Entry 1RT5 (X-ray diffraction, 2.90 A resolution); this record covers chains A and B.

== Chain A ==
Protein: HIV-1 reverse transcriptase
Organism: HIV-1 M:B_HXB2R
Notes: EC 2.7.7.49
Reference sequence: P04585 (POL_HV1H2); residues 1-560 here correspond to UniProt positions 587-1146 (UniProt number = residue number + 586)
Amino-acid sequence (560 residues; each row starts with the number of its first residue):
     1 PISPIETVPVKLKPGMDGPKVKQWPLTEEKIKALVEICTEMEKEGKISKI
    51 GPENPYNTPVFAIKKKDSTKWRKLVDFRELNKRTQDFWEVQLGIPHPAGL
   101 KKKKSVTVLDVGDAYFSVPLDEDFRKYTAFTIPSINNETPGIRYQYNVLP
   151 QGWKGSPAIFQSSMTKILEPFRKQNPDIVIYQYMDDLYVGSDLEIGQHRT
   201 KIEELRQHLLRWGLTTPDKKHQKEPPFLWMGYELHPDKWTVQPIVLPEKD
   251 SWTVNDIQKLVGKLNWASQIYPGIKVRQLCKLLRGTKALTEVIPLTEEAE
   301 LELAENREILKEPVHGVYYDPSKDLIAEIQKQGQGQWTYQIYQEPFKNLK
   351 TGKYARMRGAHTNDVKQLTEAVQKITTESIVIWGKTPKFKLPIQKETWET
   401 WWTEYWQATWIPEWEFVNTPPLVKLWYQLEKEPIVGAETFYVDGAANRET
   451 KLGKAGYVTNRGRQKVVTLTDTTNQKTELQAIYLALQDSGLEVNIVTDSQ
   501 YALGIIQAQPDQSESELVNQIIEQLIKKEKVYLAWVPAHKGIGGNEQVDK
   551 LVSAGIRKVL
Not modelled in the structure: 137-141, 543-560
Differences from the reference sequence: modified residue (280)
Modified positions: C280 (3-sulfinoalanine; CSD)
Residues lining bound ligands: UC2 (N-[4-cloro-3-(t-butyloxome)phenyl-2-methyl-3-furan-carbothiamide): L100, K101, K102, K103, V106, V179, Y181, Y188, V189, G190, F227, W229, L234, H235, P236, Y318

== Chain B ==
Protein: HIV-1 reverse transcriptase
Organism: HIV-1 M:B_HXB2R
Notes: EC 2.7.7.49
Reference sequence: P04585 (POL_HV1H2); residues 1-440 here correspond to UniProt positions 587-1026 (UniProt number = residue number + 586)
Amino-acid sequence (440 residues; each row starts with the number of its first residue):
     1 PISPIETVPVKLKPGMDGPKVKQWPLTEEKIKALVEICTEMEKEGKISKI
    51 GPENPYNTPVFAIKKKDSTKWRKLVDFRELNKRTQDFWEVQLGIPHPAGL
   101 KKKKSVTVLDVGDAYFSVPLDEDFRKYTAFTIPSINNETPGIRYQYNVLP
   151 QGWKGSPAIFQSSMTKILEPFRKQNPDIVIYQYMDDLYVGSDLEIGQHRT
   201 KIEELRQHLLRWGLTTPDKKHQKEPPFLWMGYELHPDKWTVQPIVLPEKD
   251 SWTVNDIQKLVGKLNWASQIYPGIKVRQLCKLLRGTKALTEVIPLTEEAE
   301 LELAENREILKEPVHGVYYDPSKDLIAEIQKQGQGQWTYQIYQEPFKNLK
   351 TGKYARMRGAHTNDVKQLTEAVQKITTESIVIWGKTPKFKLPIQKETWET
   401 WWTEYWQATWIPEWEFVNTPPLVKLWYQLEKEPIVGAETF
Not modelled in the structure: 1-5, 88-92, 217-232, 433-440

== Chain A / chain B interface ==
Residue-residue contacts - 96 pairs, chain A then chain B:
  V8(A) - E53(B)
  P9(A) - E53(B)
  Q85(A) - E53(B)  hydrogen bond (side chain-backbone)
  D86(A) - P55(B)
  F87(A) - P52(B)
  F87(A) - E53(B)
  W88(A) - P52(B)  hydrogen bond (backbone-backbone)
  W88(A) - N54(B)
  W88(A) - P55(B)
  W88(A) - N57(B)
  W88(A) - T131(B)
  W88(A) - R143(B)
  E89(A) - K22(B)
  L92(A) - N137(B)
  G93(A) - N137(B)  hydrogen bond (backbone-side chain)
  I94(A) - N137(B)
  P95(A) - N136(B)
  P95(A) - N137(B)
  H96(A) - N136(B)  hydrogen bond (backbone-side chain)
  G99(A) - N136(B)
  G99(A) - E138(B)
  L100(A) - N136(B)
  L100(A) - E138(B)
  K101(A) - E138(B)  salt bridge
  S162(A) - P52(B)
  Y181(A) - N137(B)
  Y181(A) - E138(B)
  E370(A) - Q394(B)
  Q373(A) - E396(B)
  Q373(A) - T400(B)  hydrogen bond
  Q373(A) - W401(B)
  T376(A) - W401(B)
  T377(A) - T400(B)  hydrogen bond
  I380(A) - P25(B)  hydrophobic
  I380(A) - L26(B)
  V381(A) - P25(B)  hydrophobic
  V381(A) - I135(B)
  V381(A) - N136(B)  hydrogen bond (backbone-backbone)
  I382(A) - I135(B)
  I382(A) - N136(B)
  W383(A) - I135(B)
  G384(A) - T27(B)
  G384(A) - E28(B)  hydrogen bond (backbone-backbone)
  G384(A) - I135(B)
  W402(A) - K331(B)  hydrogen bond (backbone-side chain)
  W402(A) - T362(B)
  W402(A) - D364(B)
  T403(A) - G333(B)
  T403(A) - Q334(B)
  Y405(A) - K331(B)  hydrogen bond (backbone-side chain)
  W406(A) - K331(B)
  W406(A) - V417(B)
  W406(A) - N418(B)
  W406(A) - T419(B)
  Q407(A) - K331(B)  hydrogen bond (backbone-side chain)
  Q407(A) - P392(B)
  Q407(A) - I393(B)
  Q407(A) - Q394(B)
  A408(A) - D364(B)
  A408(A) - P392(B)  hydrogen bond (backbone-backbone)
  A408(A) - I393(B)
  T409(A) - D364(B)  hydrogen bond (backbone-side chain)
  W410(A) - T362(B)
  W410(A) - N363(B)
  W410(A) - W401(B)
  W410(A) - Y405(B)
  P412(A) - W401(B)  hydrophobic
  P433(A) - N255(B)
  P433(A) - L289(B)  hydrophobic
  T439(A) - A288(B)
  T439(A) - L289(B)
  Y441(A) - V254(B)
  Y441(A) - Q258(B)  hydrogen bond
  Y441(A) - T286(B)
  Y441(A) - K287(B)  hydrogen bond (side chain-backbone)
  Y441(A) - L289(B)
  V458(A) - T286(B)
  T459(A) - T286(B)
  N460(A) - T286(B)
  N460(A) - A288(B)
  L503(A) - P421(B)  hydrophobic
  L503(A) - L422(B)  hydrophobic
  Q507(A) - T419(B)  hydrogen bond (side chain-backbone)
  Q507(A) - P421(B)
  Y532(A) - N255(B)  hydrogen bond
  Y532(A) - L289(B)  hydrophobic
  V536(A) - Q258(B)
  P537(A) - G262(B)
  P537(A) - N265(B)
  K540(A) - N265(B)
  K540(A) - C280(B)
  G541(A) - C280(B)
  G541(A) - R284(B)
  I542(A) - Q258(B)
  I542(A) - C280(B)  hydrophobic
  I542(A) - L283(B)  hydrophobic
Other interface residues (no listed pair), chain A (60 interface residues in all): A158, I159, Q161, T165, I180, I434, V435, N494, V496, A534, H539
Other interface residues (no listed pair), chain B (58 interface residues in all): V21, Y56, P140, V261, V276, R277, T290, W337, H361, V365, T397, P420

== Overview ==
60 residues of chain A face 58 of chain B across their interface; the contacts include 17 hydrogen bonds and 1
salt bridge. Polar pairs include K101(A)-E138(B), Q85(A)-E53(B) and G93(A)-N137(B). Bound to chain A: compound
UC2.
Here chain A is HIV-1 reverse transcriptase and chain B is HIV-1 reverse transcriptase, both from HIV-1
M:B_HXB2R. Entry 1RT5 (HIV-1 reverse transcriptase complexed with UC10) was determined by X-ray diffraction
together with 1RT4, 1RT6 and 1RT7 from the same study.
